8TOX - chains G and H of the 12 polymer chains in the assembly; structure by electron microscopy, 2.30 A resolution.

== Chain G ==
Molecule: Envelope glycoprotein gp120
Organism: Human immunodeficiency virus 1
UniProtKB: Q2N0S6 (Q2N0S6_9HIV1); the construct lacks a stretch of the UniProt sequence and is renumbered around it, so the offset changes along the chain: 31-141 = UniProt 30-140; 150-185 = UniProt 141-176; 189-309 = UniProt 188-308; 312-321 = UniProt 309-318; 2 more segments
Sequence (475 residues; each row starts with the number of its first residue; note: 14 numbers in that range are skipped by the numbering (no residue carries them; nothing is unmodelled there); a row labelled like 185A-185K holds insertion residues (185A, then the next letters in order)):
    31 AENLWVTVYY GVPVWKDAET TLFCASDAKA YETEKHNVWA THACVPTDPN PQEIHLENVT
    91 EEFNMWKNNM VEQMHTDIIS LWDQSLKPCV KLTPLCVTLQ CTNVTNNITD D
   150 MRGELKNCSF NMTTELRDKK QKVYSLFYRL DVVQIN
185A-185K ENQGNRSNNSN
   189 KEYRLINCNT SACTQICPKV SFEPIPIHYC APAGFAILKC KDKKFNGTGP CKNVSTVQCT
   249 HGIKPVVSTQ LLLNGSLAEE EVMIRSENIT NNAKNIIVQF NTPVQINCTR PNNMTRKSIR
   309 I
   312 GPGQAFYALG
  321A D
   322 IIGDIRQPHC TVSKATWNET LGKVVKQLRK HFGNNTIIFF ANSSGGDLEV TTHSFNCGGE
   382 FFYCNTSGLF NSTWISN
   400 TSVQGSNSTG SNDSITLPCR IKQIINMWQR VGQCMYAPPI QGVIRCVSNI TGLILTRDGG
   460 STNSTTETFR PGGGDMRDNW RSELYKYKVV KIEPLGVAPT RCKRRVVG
Unresolved in the structure: 31, 185A-185K, 400-409, 506-507
Construct notes: engineered mutation Cys201 (Ile200 in Q2N0S6), Ile204 (Ala203 in Q2N0S6), Lys240 (Pro239 in Q2N0S6), Asn241 (Ser240 in Q2N0S6), Ile285 (Leu284 in Q2N0S6), Met302 (Asn301 in Q2N0S6), Leu320 (Thr317 in Q2N0S6), Pro329 (Ala327 in Q2N0S6), Phe360 (Arg358 in Q2N0S6), Val430 (Ile427 in Q2N0S6), Cys433 (Ala430 in Q2N0S6), Cys501 (Ala498 in Q2N0S6)
Cystine bridges: Cys54-Cys74, Cys119-Cys205, Cys126-Cys196, Cys131-Cys157, Cys201-Cys433, Cys218-Cys247, Cys228-Cys239, Cys296-Cys331, Cys378-Cys445, Cys385-Cys418
Covalently attached groups: glycan linked to Asn88; N-acetylglucosamine (NAG) linked to Asn133, Asn137, Asn156, Asn160, Asn197, Asn234, Asn241, Asn262, Asn276, Asn295, Asn301, Asn339, Asn355, Asn363, Asn386, Asn392, Asn448

== Chain H ==
Molecule: antibody ACS202 Fab heavy chain
Organism: Homo sapiens
Notes: antibody fragment or engineered binder
Sequence (236 residues; each row starts with the number of its first residue; a row labelled like 52A-52B holds insertion residues (52A, then the next letters in order)):
     1 QVQLVESGGG VVQPGGSLRL SCAASGFAFK DFGMHWVRQA PGKGLEWVAV IG
52A-52B GG
    53 HGQHQSYSES VKGRFAITRD NEKNKLYLHM
82A-82C DRL
    83 RTEDTAVYYC AKDRLGRP
100A-100N WNIGGRLVYYYYGM
   101 DVWGQGTTVT VSSASTKGPS VFPLAPSSKS TSGGTAALGC LVKDYFPEPV TVSWNSGALT
   161 SGVHTFPAVL QSSGLYSLSS VVTVPSSSLG TQTYICNVNH KPSNTKVDKK VEPKSCD
Unresolved in the structure: 114-217
Cystine bridges: Cys22-Cys92

== Chain G / chain H interface ==
Contacting residue pairs (13; chain G residue first):
  His85(G) with His53(H); Gln55(H)
  Leu86(G) with His53(H)
  Glu87(G) with Gly52B(H); His53(H), salt bridge; Gln55(H), hydrogen bond; Pro100(H)
  Asn88(G) with Arg99(H)
  Lys229(G) with His53(H)
  Asp230(G) with Glu74(H)
  Lys231(G) with Glu74(H)
  Asn241(G) with His53(H), hydrogen bond
  Val242(G) with His53(H)
Also at the interface, not in a pair above, chain G (11 interface residues in all): Lys240, Glu268
Also at the interface, not in a pair above, chain H (9 interface residues in all): Gly52A, Lys75, Tyr100I

== Overview ==
The interface between chain G and chain H involves 11 residues on one side and 9 on the other; the contacts
include 2 hydrogen bonds and 1 salt bridge. Among the polar pairs are Glu87(G)-His53(H), Glu87(G)-Gln55(H) and
Asn241(G)-His53(H).
Chain G is Envelope glycoprotein gp120 (Human immunodeficiency virus 1) and chain H is antibody ACS202 Fab
heavy chain (Homo sapiens); the structure, Cryo-EM structure of BG505 Env mutant A517E in complex with
antibody ACS202 Fab, was determined by electron microscopy.
